PDB entry 6QG9 | X-ray diffraction, 2.05 A resolution | chain A

== Chain A ==
Protein: Mono(2-hydroxyethyl) terephthalate hydrolase
From: Ideonella sakaiensis (strain 201-F6)
Notes: EC 3.1.1.102
UniProtKB: A0A0K8P8E7 (MHETH_IDESA); residues 20-603 here = UniProt positions 20-603
Amino-acid sequence (596 residues; numbered 8 to 603; the number before each row is that of its first residue):
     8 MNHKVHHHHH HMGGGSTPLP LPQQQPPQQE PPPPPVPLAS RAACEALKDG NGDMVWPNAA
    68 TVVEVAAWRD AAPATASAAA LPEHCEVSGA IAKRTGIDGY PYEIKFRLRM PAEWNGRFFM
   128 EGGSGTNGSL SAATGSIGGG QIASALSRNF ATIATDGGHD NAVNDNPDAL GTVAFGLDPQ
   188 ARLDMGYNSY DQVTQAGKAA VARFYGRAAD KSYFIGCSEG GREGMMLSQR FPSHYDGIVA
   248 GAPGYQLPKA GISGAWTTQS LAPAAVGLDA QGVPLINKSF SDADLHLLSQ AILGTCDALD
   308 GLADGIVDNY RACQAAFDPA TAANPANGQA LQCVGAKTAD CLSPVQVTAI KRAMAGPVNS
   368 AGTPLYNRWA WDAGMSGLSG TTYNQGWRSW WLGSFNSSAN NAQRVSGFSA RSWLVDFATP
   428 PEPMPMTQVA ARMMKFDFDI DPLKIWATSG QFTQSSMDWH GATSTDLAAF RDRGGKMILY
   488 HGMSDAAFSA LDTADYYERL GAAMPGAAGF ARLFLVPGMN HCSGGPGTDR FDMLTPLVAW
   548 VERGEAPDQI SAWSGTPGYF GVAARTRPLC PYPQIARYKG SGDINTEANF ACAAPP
Unresolved in the structure: 8-42, 57-58
Disulfides: C51-C92, C224-C529, C303-C320, C340-C348, C577-C599
Construct notes: initiating methionine (8); expression tag (9-19)
Ion coordination: Zn2+ site 1 near E93 (its only coordinating residue here); Ca2+: D304, D307, L309, D311, I313; Zn2+ site 2 near D347 (its only coordinating residue here)
Swiss-Prot annotation at these positions:
  - active site: S225 (Acyl-ester intermediate), D492 (Charge relay system), H528 (Charge relay system)
  - binding site (4-[(2-hydroxyethoxy)carbonyl]benzoate): G132, E226, R411, S416, H528
  - binding site (Ca(2+)): D304, D307, L309, D311, I313
  - mutagenesis: S225 (S225A: Loss of catalytic activity towards MHET), R411 (R411A/Q: Almost complete loss of catalytic activity towards MHET), S416 (S416A: Gains a low activity towards BHET (bis-(2-hydroxyethyl) terephthalate); when associated with N-424), F424 (F424N: Gains a low activity towards BHET (bis-(2-hydroxyethyl) terephthalate); when associated with A-416), D492 (D492A: Loss of catalytic activity towards MHET), H528 (H528A: Loss of catalytic activity towards MHET)
What the authors report for this chain:
  - catalytic residues: G132, S225, E226, D492, H528
  - conformationally variable residues (side-chain flip): F415
  - mutagenesis - R411A, R411Q: decreased binding to MpNPT
  - mutagenesis - R411A, R411Q, F495A: decreased catalytic activity on MpNPT
  - mutagenesis - R411A, R411Q: abolished catalytic activity on MHET
  - mutagenesis - R411A, R411A/S419G/F424N, R411Q, S416A, S416A/F424N, S419G, F424N, F424Q: increased catalytic activity on BHET
  - mutagenesis - H488A: unchanged catalytic activity
  - mutagenesis - F495A: decreased catalytic activity on MHET
  - mutagenesis - W397A: increased catalytic activity
  - mutagenesis - S416A, S419G: unchanged catalytic activity on MHET
  - specificity-determining residues: R411
  - mutagenesis - R411A, R411Q: decreased binding to benzoate

== In short ==
D304, D307, L309, D311 and I313 form the Ca2+ site. Curated annotation (UniProt) lists 3 active-site residues,
5 residues binding 4-[(2-hydroxyethoxy)carbonyl]benzoate, 5 Ca2+-binding residues and 6 mutagenesis sites. The
paper reports catalytic residues G132, S225 and E226 among others; R411A, R411A/S419G/F424N and R411Q, among
others, increase catalytic activity on BHET; 11 substitutions were tested in all.
Chain A is Mono(2-hydroxyethyl) terephthalate hydrolase (Ideonella sakaiensis (strain 201-F6)); the structure,
Crystal structure of Ideonella sakaiensis MHETase, was determined by X-ray diffraction (same publication as
6QGA, 6QGB and 6QGC).
